PDB entry 8CAI | electron microscopy, 2.08 A resolution | chains A and L of the 15 polymer chains in the assembly

== Chain A ==
Molecule: 16S rRNA
Organism: Escherichia coli BW25113
Sequence (1540 nucleotides; numbered 1 to 1540; the number before each row is that of its first residue):
     1 AAAUUGAAGAGUUUGAUCAUGGCUCAGAUUGAACGCUGGCGGCAGGCCUA
    51 ACACAUGCAAGUCGAACGGUAACAGGAAGAAGCUUGCUUCUUUGCUGACG
   101 AGUGGCGGACGGGUGAGUAAUGUCUGGGAAACUGCCUGAUGGAGGGGGAU
   151 AACUACUGGAAACGGUAGCUAAUACCGCAUAACGUCGCAAGACCAAAGAG
   201 GGGGACCUUCGGGCCUCUUGCCAUCGGAUGUGCCCAGAUGGGAUUAGCUA
   251 GUAGGUGGGGUAACGGCUCACCUAGGCGACGAUCCCUAGCUGGUCUGAGA
   301 GGAUGACCAGCCACACUGGAACUGAGACACGGUCCAGACUCCUACGGGAG
   351 GCAGCAGUGGGGAAUAUUGCACAAUGGGCGCAAGCCUGAUGCAGCCAUGC
   401 CGCGUGUAUGAAGAAGGCCUUCGGGUUGUAAAGUACUUUCAGCGGGGAGG
   451 AAGGGAGUAAAGUUAAUACCUUUGCUCAUUGACGUUACCCGCAGAAGAAG
   501 CACCGGCUAACUCCGUGCCAGCAGCCXCGGUAAUACGGAGGGUGCAAGCG
   551 UUAAUCGGAAUUACUGGGCGUAAAGCGCACGCAGGCGGUUUGUUAAGUCA
   601 GAUGUGAAAUCCCCGGGCUCAACCUGGGAACUGCAUCUGAUACUGGCAAG
   651 CUUGAGUCUCGUAGAGGGGGGUAGAAUUCCAGGUGUAGCGGUGAAAUGCG
   701 UAGAGAUCUGGAGGAAUACCGGUGGCGAAGGCGGCCCCCUGGACGAAGAC
   751 UGACGCUCAGGUGCGAAAGCGUGGGGAGCAAACAGGAUUAGAUACCCUGG
   801 UAGUCCACGCCGUAAACGAUGUCGACUUGGAGGUUGUGCCCUUGAGGCGU
   851 GGCUUCCGGAGCUAACGCGUUAAGUCGACCGCCUGGGGAGUACGGCCGCA
   901 AGGUUAAAACUCAAAUGAAUUGACGGGGGCCCGCACAAGCGGUGGAGCAU
   951 GUGGUUUAAUUCGAUGXAACGCGAAGAACCUUACCUGGUCUUGACAUCCA
  1001 CGGAAGUUUUCAGAGAUGAGAAUGUGCCUUCGGGAACCGUGAGACAGGUG
  1051 CUGCAUGGCUGUCGUCAGCUCGUGUUGUGAAAUGUUGGGUUAAGUCCCGC
  1101 AACGAGCGCAACCCUUAUCCUUUGUUGCCAGCGGUCCGGCCGGGAACUCA
  1151 AAGGAGACUGCCAGUGAUAAACUGGAGGAAGGUGGGGAUGACGUCAAGUC
  1201 AUCAUGGCCCUUACGACCAGGGCUACACACGUGCUACAAUGGCGCAUACA
  1251 AAGAGAAGCGACCUCGCGAGAGCAAGCGGACCUCAUAAAGUGCGUCGUAG
  1301 UCCGGAUUGGAGUCUGCAACUCGACUCCAUGAAGUCGGAAUCGCUAGUAA
  1351 UCGUGGAUCAGAAUGCCACGGUGAAUACGUUCCCGGGCCUUGUACACACC
  1401 GCCCGUXACACCAUGGGAGUGGGUUGCAAAAGAAGUAGGUAGCUUAACCU
  1451 UCGGGAGGGCGCUUACCACUUUGUGAUUCAUGACUGGGGUGAAGUCGUAA
  1501 CAAGGUAACCGUAGGGGAACCUGCGGUUGGAUCACCUCCU
Not modelled in the structure: 1, 77-91, 201-216, 838-849, 934-1052, 1110-1189, 1199-1204, 1209-1379, 1535-1540
Modified residues: PSU (pseudouridine-5'-monophosphate) at position 516, G7M (N7-methyl-guanosine-5'-monophosphate) at position 527, 2MG (2N-methylguanosine-5'-monophosphate) at position 966, 5MC (5-methylcytidine-5'-monophosphate) at position 967, 2MG (2N-methylguanosine-5'-monophosphate) at position 1207, 4OC (4n,o2'-methylcytidine-5'-monophosphate) at position 1402, 5MC (5-methylcytidine-5'-monophosphate) at position 1407, UR3 (3-methyluridine-5'-monophoshate) at position 1498, 2MG (2N-methylguanosine-5'-monophosphate) at position 1516, MA6 (6N-dimethyladenosine-5'-monophoshate) at position 1518, MA6 (6N-dimethyladenosine-5'-monophoshate) at position 1519
Ion coordination: K+ site 1: G11, U12, G21, G22; Mg2+ site 1 near G21 (its only coordinating residue here); Mg2+ site 2: A59, U387; K+ site 2: G61, U62, G104, G105; Mg2+ site 3 near G100 (its only coordinating residue here); K+ site 3: G107, G324, G326; Mg2+ site 4: A109, G331; Mg2+ site 5 near G111 (its only coordinating residue here); K+ site 4: G115, A116, G117, G289; Mg2+ site 6: A116, G117, G289; Mg2+ site 7: A174, C175; Mg2+ site 8: U180, A195; 22 more K+ sites not listed; 33 more Mg2+ sites not listed
Ligand contacts:
  - hydrated form of streptomycin (5I0; [(2S,3S,4S,5R,6S)-2-[(2R,3R,4R,5S)-2-[(1R,2S,3R,4R,5S,6R)-2,4-bis[[azaniumylidene(azanyl)methyl]amino]-3,5,6-tris(oxidanyl)cyclohexyl]oxy-4-[bis(oxidanyl)methyl]-5-methyl-4-oxidanyl-oxolan-3-yl]oxy-6-(hydroxymethyl)-4,5-bis(oxidanyl)oxan-3-yl]-methyl-azanium): U12, U13, U14, C526, G7M_527, C912, A913, A914, A915, U1490, G1491
  - hygromycin b variant (HY0), molecule 1: C658, U659, C660, G661, U662, A663, G664, G666, U740, G741, G742, A743
  - hygromycin b variant (HY0), molecule 2: G670, G671, U672, A673, G674, A715, A716, U717, G734, C735, C736
  - hygromycin b variant (HY0), molecule 3: C1403, C1404, G1405, U1406, 5MC_1407, A1492, G1494, U1495, C1496, G1497, UR3_1498
  - spectinomycin (SCM): C1063, G1064, C1066, G1068, C1069, A1191, C1192, G1193, U1194, G1386, G1387, C1388
Reported in the primary citation:
  - K+ coordination: G1497

== Chain L ==
Molecule: Small ribosomal subunit protein uS12
Organism: Escherichia coli BW25113
UniProt: P0A7S3 (RS12_ECOLI); residue numbers follow UniProt; this construct covers 1-124
Amino-acid sequence (124 residues; each row starts with the number of its first residue):
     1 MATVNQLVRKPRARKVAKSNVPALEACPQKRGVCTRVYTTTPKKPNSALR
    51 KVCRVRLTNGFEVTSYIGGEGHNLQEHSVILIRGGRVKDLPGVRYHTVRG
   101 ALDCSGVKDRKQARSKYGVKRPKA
Not modelled in the structure: 1, 14-17, 123-124
Modified residues: Asp89 ((3R)-3-(methylsulfanyl)-L-aspartic acid; D2T)
Ion coordination: K+: Pro45, Asn46 (shared with C518(A), G529(A) of chain A)
Ligand contacts: hydrated form of streptomycin (5I0; [(2S,3S,4S,5R,6S)-2-[(2R,3R,4R,5S)-2-[(1R,2S,3R,4R,5S,6R)-2,4-bis[[azaniumylidene(azanyl)methyl]amino]-3,5,6-tris(oxidanyl)cyclohexyl]oxy-4-[bis(oxidanyl)methyl]-5-methyl-4-oxidanyl-oxolan-3-yl]oxy-6-(hydroxymethyl)-4,5-bis(oxidanyl)oxan-3-yl]-methyl-azanium): Lys43, Lys44, Pro45, Lys88, Asp89
Reported in the primary citation:
  - binding site for hydrated form of streptomycin: Lys44

== How chain A and chain L interact ==
Contacting residue pairs (121; chain A residue first):
  A32(A) - Pro28(L)  base contact
  A33(A) - Pro28(L)  sugar contact
  A33(A) - Gln29(L)  hydrogen bond to the sugar
  C34(A) - Gln29(L)  hydrogen bond to the sugar
  C34(A) - Leu81(L)  sugar contact
  C34(A) - Val98(L)  sugar contact
  G35(A) - Gly100(L)  phosphate contact
  G35(A) - Ser115(L)  hydrogen bond to the sugar
  G35(A) - Gly118(L)  sugar contact
  C36(A) - Arg114(L)  hydrogen bond to the sugar
  C36(A) - Ser115(L)  sugar contact
  C36(A) - Val119(L)  sugar contact
  C36(A) - Lys120(L)  salt bridge to the phosphate
  C36(A) - Arg121(L)  phosphate contact
  U37(A) - Lys120(L)  phosphate contact
  U37(A) - Arg121(L)  hydrogen bond to the phosphate
  G362(A) - Arg31(L)  salt bridge to the phosphate
  G362(A) - Thr58(L)  phosphate contact
  A363(A) - Cys27(L)  base contact
  A363(A) - Pro28(L)  base contact
  A363(A) - Gln29(L)  base contact
  A363(A) - Lys30(L)  phosphate contact
  A363(A) - Arg31(L)  salt bridge to the phosphate
  A363(A) - Thr58(L)  hydrogen bond to the phosphate
  A363(A) - Leu81(L)  sugar contact
  G500(A) - Arg121(L)  salt bridge to the phosphate
  C501(A) - Arg114(L)  salt bridge to the phosphate
  C501(A) - Ser115(L)  hydrogen bond to the phosphate
  C501(A) - Arg121(L)  phosphate contact
  A502(A) - Ala113(L)  phosphate contact
  A502(A) - Arg114(L)  hydrogen bond to the phosphate
  A502(A) - Ser115(L)  hydrogen bond to the phosphate
  A502(A) - Lys116(L)  phosphate contact
  C503(A) - Ala113(L)  phosphate contact
  C503(A) - Lys116(L)  salt bridge to the phosphate
  C518(A) - Pro45(L)  base contact
  C518(A) - Ser47(L)  phosphate contact
  C519(A) - Ser47(L)  phosphate contact
  A520(A) - Ala48(L)  phosphate contact
  A520(A) - Leu49(L)  hydrogen bond to the phosphate
  A520(A) - Lys51(L)  salt bridge to the phosphate
  G521(A) - Leu49(L)  phosphate contact
  G521(A) - Arg50(L)  hydrogen bond to the base
  G521(A) - Lys51(L)  salt bridge to the phosphate
  G521(A) - Gly69(L)  phosphate contact
  G521(A) - Glu70(L)  phosphate contact
  G521(A) - Gly71(L)  hydrogen bond to the phosphate
  C522(A) - Asn46(L)  base contact
  C522(A) - Arg50(L)  base contact
  C522(A) - Tyr66(L)  hydrogen bond to the phosphate
  C522(A) - Gly68(L)  phosphate contact
  C522(A) - Gly69(L)  hydrogen bond to the phosphate
  C522(A) - Asp89(L)  base contact
  C522(A) - Tyr117(L)  sugar contact
  A523(A) - Arg50(L)  base contact
  A523(A) - Val87(L)  base contact
  A523(A) - Lys88(L)  base contact
  A523(A) - Asp89(L)  base contact
  A523(A) - Tyr117(L)  phosphate contact
  C525(A) - Arg86(L)  salt bridge to the phosphate
  C525(A) - Lys88(L)  phosphate contact
  C526(A) - Lys88(L)  salt bridge to the phosphate
  G7M_527(A) - Asn46(L)  base contact
  G7M_527(A) - Asp89(L)  base contact
  C528(A) - Asn46(L)  hydrogen bond to the base
  G529(A) - Asn46(L)  base contact
  G529(A) - Ser47(L)  hydrogen bond to the base
  G537(A) - Glu70(L)  sugar contact
  G537(A) - Arg110(L)  salt bridge to the phosphate
  G538(A) - Arg110(L)  salt bridge to the phosphate
  G538(A) - Lys111(L)  hydrogen bond to the phosphate
  G538(A) - Gln112(L)  hydrogen bond to the phosphate
  A539(A) - Lys111(L)  phosphate contact
  A539(A) - Gln112(L)  phosphate contact
  G550(A) - Lys116(L)  sugar contact
  U551(A) - Arg83(L)  hydrogen bond to the sugar
  U552(A) - Pro28(L)  hydrogen bond to the sugar
  U552(A) - Arg83(L)  sugar contact
  U552(A) - Gly84(L)  hydrogen bond to the sugar
  A553(A) - Val21(L)  phosphate contact
  A553(A) - Leu24(L)  sugar contact
  A553(A) - Ala26(L)  hydrogen bond to the sugar
  A553(A) - Cys27(L)  sugar contact
  A553(A) - Pro28(L)  sugar contact
  A553(A) - Gly84(L)  phosphate contact
  A554(A) - Ser19(L)  hydrogen bond to the phosphate
  A554(A) - Ala26(L)  sugar contact
  U562(A) - Arg12(L)  phosphate contact
  U562(A) - Ala13(L)  hydrogen bond to the sugar
  A563(A) - Arg12(L)  base contact
  C564(A) - Leu7(L)  phosphate contact
  C564(A) - Arg12(L)  salt bridge to the phosphate
  G567(A) - Ala2(L)  base contact
  G567(A) - Arg12(L)  hydrogen bond to the base
  G568(A) - Ala2(L)  hydrogen bond to the base
  G585(A) - Asn5(L)  hydrogen bond to the sugar
  A759(A) - Arg9(L)  sugar contact
  C879(A) - Asn5(L)  phosphate contact
  C880(A) - Thr3(L)  hydrogen bond to the phosphate
  C880(A) - Asn5(L)  hydrogen bond to the phosphate
  C880(A) - Gln6(L)  base contact
  C880(A) - Arg9(L)  salt bridge to the phosphate
  G881(A) - Gln6(L)  hydrogen bond to the phosphate
  G881(A) - Arg9(L)  salt bridge to the phosphate
  C882(A) - Ala2(L)  base contact
  C882(A) - Gln6(L)  base contact
  C883(A) - Arg12(L)  base contact
  U884(A) - Arg12(L)  hydrogen bond to the base
  A909(A) - Lys18(L)  phosphate contact
  C910(A) - Lys18(L)  salt bridge to the phosphate
  C910(A) - Arg94(L)  salt bridge to the phosphate
  U911(A) - Arg94(L)  salt bridge to the phosphate
  C912(A) - Lys43(L)  hydrogen bond to the phosphate
  C912(A) - Pro91(L)  phosphate contact
  A913(A) - Lys43(L)  salt bridge to the phosphate
  A913(A) - Arg86(L)  salt bridge to the phosphate
  A913(A) - Lys88(L)  salt bridge to the phosphate
  U1490(A) - Pro91(L)  sugar contact
  A1492(A) - Lys43(L)  phosphate contact
  A1492(A) - Lys44(L)  hydrogen bond to the phosphate
  A1493(A) - Lys44(L)  phosphate contact
Interface residues without a listed pair, chain A (54 interface residues in all): U24, G1491
Interface residues without a listed pair, chain L (64 interface residues in all): Asn20, Pro22, Pro42, Gly85, Gly92, Arg99, Ala101, Asp109

== In short ==
54 residues of chain A face 64 of chain L across their interface; the contacts include 33 hydrogen bonds and
21 salt bridges. Polar pairs include G521(A)-Arg50(L), C528(A)-Asn46(L) and G529(A)-Ser47(L). From the paper:
a binding site for hydrated form of streptomycin at Lys44(L); K+ coordination by G1497(A).
Here chain A is 16S rRNA and chain L is Small ribosomal subunit protein uS12, both from Escherichia coli
BW25113. Entry 8CAI (Streptomycin and Hygromycin B bound to the 30S body) was determined by electron
microscopy (same publication as 8CA7, 8CEP, 8CF1, 8CF8, 8CGI, 8CGJ, 8CGR and 8CGU).
